Entry 4F0F (X-ray diffraction, 1.80 A resolution); this record covers chain A.

# Chain A
Protein: Serine/threonine-protein kinase roco4
Organism: Dictyostelium discoideum
Notes: EC 2.7.11.1; fragment: Roco4 Kinase Domain
Reference sequence: Q6XHB2 (ROCO4_DICDI); residues 1019-1292 here correspond to UniProt positions 1018-1291 (UniProt number = residue number - 1)
Amino-acid sequence (287 residues; numbered 1006 to 1292; the number before each row is that of its first residue):
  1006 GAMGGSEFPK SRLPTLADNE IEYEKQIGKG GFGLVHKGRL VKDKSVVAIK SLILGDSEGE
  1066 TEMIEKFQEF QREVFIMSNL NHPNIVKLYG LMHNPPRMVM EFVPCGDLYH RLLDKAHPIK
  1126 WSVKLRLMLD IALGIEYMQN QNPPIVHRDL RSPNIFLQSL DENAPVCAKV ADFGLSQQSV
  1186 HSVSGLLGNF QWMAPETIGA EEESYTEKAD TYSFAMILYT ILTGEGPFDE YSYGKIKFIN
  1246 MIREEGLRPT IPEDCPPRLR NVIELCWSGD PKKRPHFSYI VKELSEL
Disordered / not traced: 1006-1016
Construct notes: expression tag (1006-1018)
Ligand contacts: AMP-PCP (ACP; phosphomethylphosphonic acid adenylate ester): Ile1032, Gly1033, Lys1034, Gly1035, Gly1036, Val1040, Ala1053, Lys1055, Val1091, Met1105, Glu1106, Phe1107, Val1108, Arg1156, Pro1158, Asn1159, Phe1161, Asp1177
From the paper describing this entry:
  - conformationally variable residues (loop rearrangement): Val1188, Ser1189, Gly1190
  - post-translational modification sites: Ser1187, Ser1189
  - mutagenesis - S1187A, S1187A/S1189A, S1189A: decreased catalytic activity
  - mutagenesis - R1077A/G1179S, S1181A/S1184A: unchanged catalytic activity

# Summary
Ligands of chain A: AMP-PCP. The paper reports that S1187A, S1187A/S1189A and S1189A reduce catalytic
activity; modification sites Ser1187 and Ser1189; 5 substitutions were tested in all.
Chain A is Serine/threonine-protein kinase roco4 (Dictyostelium discoideum); the structure, Crystal Structure
of the Roco4 Kinase Domain bound to AppCp from D. discoideum, was determined by X-ray diffraction, deposited
together with 4F0G, 4F1M, 4F1O and 4F1T.
